7E8D - chains E and I of the 11 polymer chains in the assembly; structure by electron microscopy, 2.80 A resolution.

Chain E:
Name: Histone H3.1
Source organism: Homo sapiens
UniProtKB: P68431 (H31_HUMAN); residues 1-135 here correspond to UniProt positions 2-136 (UniProt number = residue number + 1)
Amino-acid sequence (135 residues; numbered 1 to 135; the number before each row is that of its first residue):
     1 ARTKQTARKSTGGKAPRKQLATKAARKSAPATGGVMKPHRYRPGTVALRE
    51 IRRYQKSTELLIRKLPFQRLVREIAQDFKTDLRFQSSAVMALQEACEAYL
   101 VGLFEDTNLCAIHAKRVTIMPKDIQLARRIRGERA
Not modelled in the structure: 1-30, 135
Sequence notes: variant Met36 (Lys37 in P68431)
Swiss-Prot annotation at these positions:
  - modified residue: Arg2 (Asymmetric dimethylarginine), Thr3 (Phosphothreonine), Lys4 (Allysine), Gln5 (5-glutamyl dopamine), Thr6 (Phosphothreonine), Arg8 (Citrulline), Lys9 (N6,N6,N6-trimethyllysine), Ser10 (ADP-ribosylserine), Thr11 (Phosphothreonine), Lys14 (N6-(2-hydroxyisobutyryl)lysine), Arg17 (Asymmetric dimethylarginine), Lys18 (N6-(2-hydroxyisobutyryl)lysine), Lys23 (N6-(2-hydroxyisobutyryl)lysine), Arg26 (Citrulline), Lys27 (N6,N6,N6-trimethyllysine), Ser28 (ADP-ribosylserine), Lys37 (N6-methyllysine), Tyr41 (Phosphotyrosine), Lys56 (N6,N6,N6-trimethyllysine), Ser57 (Phosphoserine) and 7 more in UniProt
  - lipidation: Lys18 (N6-decanoyllysine)

Chain I:
Molecule: 185-nt DNA strand
Source organism: synthetic construct
Sequence (185 nucleotides; each row starts with the number of its first residue; numbers below 1 keep their minus sign (DG-18 is residue -18)):
   -18 GACCCTATACGCGGCCGCCCTGGAGAATCCCGGTGCCGAGGCCGCTCAAT
    32 TGGTCGTAGACAGCTCTAGCACCGCTTAAACGCACGTACGCGCTGTCCCC
    82 CGCGTTTTAACCGCCAAGGGGATTACTCCCTAGTCTCCAGGCACGTGTCA
   132 GATATATACATCCTGTGCATGTATTGAACAGCGAC
Not modelled in the structure: 154-166

Interface between chain E and chain I:
Pairs across the interface - 17 pairs, chain E then chain I:
  Arg40(E) with DC66(I), base contact
  Arg42(E) with DA69(I), phosphate contact
  Pro43(E) with DA69(I), phosphate contact
  Arg63(E) with DA61(I), salt bridge to the phosphate
  Arg72(E) with DC51(I), salt bridge to the phosphate
  Arg83(E) with DC51(I), phosphate contact
  Phe84(E) with DG50(I), sugar contact; DC51(I), hydrogen bond to the phosphate
  Gln85(E) with DG50(I), phosphate contact
  Ser86(E) with DG50(I), hydrogen bond to the phosphate
  Arg116(E) with DG71(I), phosphate contact; DC72(I), phosphate contact
  Val117(E) with DG71(I), hydrogen bond to the phosphate
  Thr118(E) with DC70(I), phosphate contact; DG71(I), hydrogen bond to the phosphate
  Met120(E) with DG71(I), phosphate contact; DC72(I), phosphate contact
Also at the interface, not in a pair above, chain E (15 interface residues in all): Leu82, Lys115
Also at the interface, not in a pair above, chain I (10 interface residues in all): DA60, DG67

Overview:
15 residues of chain E and 10 residues of chain I are in contact; the contacts include 4 hydrogen bonds and 2
salt bridges. Polar contacts include Phe84(E)-DC51(I), Ser86(E)-DG50(I) and Val117(E)-DG71(I).
Chain E is Histone H3.1 (Homo sapiens) and chain I is a 185-nt DNA strand (synthetic construct); the
structure, NSD2 E1099K mutant bound to nucleosome, was determined by electron microscopy.
